Entry 7EJU (electron microscopy, 3.50 A resolution); this record covers chains A and B.

[Chain A]
Protein: RNA-directed RNA polymerase L
Organism: Junin mammarenavirus
Notes: EC 2.7.7.48, 3.1.-.-
Reference sequence: A0A0M4LRT1 (A0A0M4LRT1_JUNIN); residue numbers follow UniProt; this construct covers 1-2210
Chain sequence (2210 residues; numbered 1 to 2210; the number before each row is that of its first residue):
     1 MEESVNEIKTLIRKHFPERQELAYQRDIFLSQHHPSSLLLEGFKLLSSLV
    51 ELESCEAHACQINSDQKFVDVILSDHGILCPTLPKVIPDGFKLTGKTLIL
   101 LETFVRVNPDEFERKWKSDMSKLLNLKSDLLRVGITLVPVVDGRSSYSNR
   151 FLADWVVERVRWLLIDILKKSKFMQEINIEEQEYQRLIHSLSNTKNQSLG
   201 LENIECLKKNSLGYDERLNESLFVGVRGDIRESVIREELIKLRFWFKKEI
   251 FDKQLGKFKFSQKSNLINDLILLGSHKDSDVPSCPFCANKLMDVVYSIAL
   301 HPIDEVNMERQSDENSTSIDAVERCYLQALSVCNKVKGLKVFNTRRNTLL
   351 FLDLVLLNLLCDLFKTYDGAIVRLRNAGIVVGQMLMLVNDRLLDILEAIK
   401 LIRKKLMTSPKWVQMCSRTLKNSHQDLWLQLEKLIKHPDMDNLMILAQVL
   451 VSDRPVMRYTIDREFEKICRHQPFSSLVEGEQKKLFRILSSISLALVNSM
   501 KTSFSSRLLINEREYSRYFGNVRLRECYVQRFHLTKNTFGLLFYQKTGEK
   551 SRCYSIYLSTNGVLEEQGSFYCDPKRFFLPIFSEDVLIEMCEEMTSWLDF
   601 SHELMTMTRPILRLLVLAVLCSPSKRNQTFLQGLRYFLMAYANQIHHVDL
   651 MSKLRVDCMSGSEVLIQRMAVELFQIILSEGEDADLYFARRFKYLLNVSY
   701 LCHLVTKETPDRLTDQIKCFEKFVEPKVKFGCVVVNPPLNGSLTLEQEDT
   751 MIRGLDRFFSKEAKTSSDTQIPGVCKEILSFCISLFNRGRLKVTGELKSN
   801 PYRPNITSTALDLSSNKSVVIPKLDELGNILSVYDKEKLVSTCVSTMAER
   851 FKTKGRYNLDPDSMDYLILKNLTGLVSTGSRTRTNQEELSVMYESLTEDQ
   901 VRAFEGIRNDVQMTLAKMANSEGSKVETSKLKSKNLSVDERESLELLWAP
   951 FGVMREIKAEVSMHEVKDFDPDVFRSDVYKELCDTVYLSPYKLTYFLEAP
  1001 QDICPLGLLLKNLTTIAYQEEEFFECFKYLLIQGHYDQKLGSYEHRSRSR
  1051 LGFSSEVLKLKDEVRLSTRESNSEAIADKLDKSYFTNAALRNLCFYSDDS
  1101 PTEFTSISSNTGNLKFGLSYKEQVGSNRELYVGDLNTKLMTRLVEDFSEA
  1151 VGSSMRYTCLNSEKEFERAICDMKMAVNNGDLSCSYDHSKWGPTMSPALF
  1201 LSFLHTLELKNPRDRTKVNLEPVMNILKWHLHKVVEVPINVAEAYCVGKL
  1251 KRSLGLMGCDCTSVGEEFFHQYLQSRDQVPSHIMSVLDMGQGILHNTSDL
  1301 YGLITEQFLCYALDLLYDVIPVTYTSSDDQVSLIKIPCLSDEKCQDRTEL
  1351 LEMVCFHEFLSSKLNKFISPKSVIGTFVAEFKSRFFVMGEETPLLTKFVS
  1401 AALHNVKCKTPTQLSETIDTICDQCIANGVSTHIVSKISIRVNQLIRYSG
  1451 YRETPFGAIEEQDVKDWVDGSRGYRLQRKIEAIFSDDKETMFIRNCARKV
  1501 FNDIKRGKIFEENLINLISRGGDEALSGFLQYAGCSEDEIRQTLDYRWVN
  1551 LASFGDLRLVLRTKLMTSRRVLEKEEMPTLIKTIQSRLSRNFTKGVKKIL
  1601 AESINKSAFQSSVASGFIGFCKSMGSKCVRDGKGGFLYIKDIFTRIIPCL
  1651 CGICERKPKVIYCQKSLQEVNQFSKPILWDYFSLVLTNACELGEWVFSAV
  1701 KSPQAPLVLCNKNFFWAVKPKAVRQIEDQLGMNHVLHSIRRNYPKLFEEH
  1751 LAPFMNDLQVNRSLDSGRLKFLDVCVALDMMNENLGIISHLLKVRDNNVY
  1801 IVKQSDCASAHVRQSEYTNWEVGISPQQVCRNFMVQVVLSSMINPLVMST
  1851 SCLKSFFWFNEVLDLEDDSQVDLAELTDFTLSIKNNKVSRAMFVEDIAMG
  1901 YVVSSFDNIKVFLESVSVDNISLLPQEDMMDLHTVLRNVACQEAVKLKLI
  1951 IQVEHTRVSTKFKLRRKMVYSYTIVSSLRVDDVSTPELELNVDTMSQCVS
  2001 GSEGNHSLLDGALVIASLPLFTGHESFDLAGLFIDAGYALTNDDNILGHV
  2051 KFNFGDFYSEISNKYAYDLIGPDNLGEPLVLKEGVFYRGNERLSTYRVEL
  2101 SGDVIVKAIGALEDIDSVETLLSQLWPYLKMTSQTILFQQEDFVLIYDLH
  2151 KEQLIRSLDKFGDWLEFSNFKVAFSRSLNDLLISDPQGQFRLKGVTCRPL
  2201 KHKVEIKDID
Disordered / not traced: 174-178, 196-199, 303-319, 461-465, 512-519, 804-819, 877-883, 922-941, 1043-1084, 1252-1264, 1568-1576, 1591-1607, 1759-1764, 1818-2210
Cystine bridges: Cys-1651/Cys-1663, Cys-1690/Cys-1775
Metal / ion sites: Zn2+: Cys-284, Cys-287, His-471; Mg2+: Asp-1187, Glu-1380
From the paper describing this entry:
  - Mg2+ coordination: Asp-1187
  - catalytic residues: Ser-1327 to Asp-1329
  - Zn2+ coordination: Cys-284, Cys-287, His-471
  - conformationally variable residues (loop rearrangement): Ile-677 to Phe-688
  - mutagenesis - Y687A/F1377A, F688A/F1377A: abolished binding to RING finger protein Z (chain B)

[Chain B]
Protein: RING finger protein Z
Organism: Junin mammarenavirus
Reference sequence: Q6IVU5 (Z_JUNIN); residue numbers follow UniProt; this construct covers 1-94
Chain sequence (94 residues; each row starts with the number of its first residue):
     1 MGNCNGASKSNQPDSSRVTQPAAEFRRVAHSSLYGRYNCKCCWFADTNLI
    51 TCNDHYLCLRCHQVMLRNSDLCNICWKPLPTTITVPVEPTAPPP
Disordered / not traced: 1-30, 83-94
Metal / ion sites: Zn2+: Cys-39, Cys-42, Cys-61
Swiss-Prot annotation at these positions:
  - zinc finger: Cys-39 to Cys-75 (RING-type)
  - motif: Pro-89 to Pro-92 (PTAP/PSAP motif)
  - lipidation: Gly-2 (N-myristoyl glycine)
From the paper describing this entry:
  - Zn2+ coordination: Cys-42, Cys-58, Cys-61
  - mutagenesis - R36A (297 +/- 59 nM), R36A/W43A (318 +/- 51 nM), W43A (287 +/- 53 nM): unchanged binding to RNA-directed RNA polymerase L (chain A)

[How chain A and chain B interact]
Contacting residue pairs - 36 pairs, chain A then chain B:
  Lys-263(A) with Phe-44(B)
  Phe-600(A) with Asn-68(B)
  Ala-642(A) with Phe-44(B)
  Glu-682(A) with Arg-60(B), hydrogen bond (backbone-side chain)
  Asp-683(A) with Arg-60(B), salt bridge
  Asp-685(A) with Cys-42(B)
  Leu-686(A) with Cys-41(B), hydrogen bond (backbone-side chain); Cys-42(B), hydrogen bond (backbone-backbone); Arg-60(B); Val-64(B), hydrophobic
  Tyr-687(A) with Cys-41(B); Met-65(B); Asn-68(B); Asn-73(B), hydrogen bond
  Phe-688(A) with Cys-41(B), hydrogen bond (backbone-backbone); Trp-43(B), hydrophobic
  Arg-690(A) with Ile-74(B)
  Val-1177(A) with Arg-36(B), hydrogen bond (backbone-side chain)
  Asn-1178(A) with Gly-35(B)
  Asn-1179(A) with Ser-31(B), hydrogen bond (side chain-backbone); Arg-36(B)
  Gly-1180(A) with Arg-36(B)
  Thr-1376(A) with Arg-36(B), hydrogen bond
  Phe-1377(A) with Arg-36(B); Asn-38(B); Trp-43(B); Phe-44(B), hydrophobic
  Val-1387(A) with Trp-43(B), hydrophobic
  Met-1388(A) with Lys-40(B)
  Gly-1389(A) with Lys-40(B)
  Leu-1709(A) with Ile-74(B)
  Asn-1711(A) with Ile-74(B); Cys-75(B)
  Lys-1712(A) with Ile-74(B)
  Asn-1713(A) with Ile-74(B)
  Phe-1714(A) with Cys-75(B), hydrophobic
Other interface residues (no listed pair), chain A (28 interface residues in all): Tyr-641, Ala-689, Phe-692, Val-1378
Other interface residues (no listed pair), chain B (19 interface residues in all): Ser-32, Cys-39, Cys-61
From the paper, about this interface:
  - residue pairs: Phe-688(A)/Trp-43(B) (hydrophobic contact), Phe-1377(A)/Trp-43(B) (pi stacking), Cys-41(B)/Leu-686(A) (hydrophobic contact), Val-64(B)/Leu-686(A) (hydrophobic contact)
  - interface residues, chain A: Glu-682(A), Leu-686(A), Tyr-687(A), Val-1177(A), Asn-1179(A), Thr-1376(A)
  - interface residues, chain B: Ser-31(B), Arg-36(B), Arg-60(B), Asn-73(B)

[In short]
Chain A and chain B form an interface of 28 and 19 residues respectively, with 8 hydrogen bonds and 1 salt
bridge. Polar pairs include Asp-683(A)/Arg-60(B), Glu-682(A)/Arg-60(B) and Leu-686(A)/Cys-41(B). The authors
report hydrophobic contacts between Phe-688(A) and Trp-43(B), Cys-41(B) and Leu-686(A) and Val-64(B) and
Leu-686(A); pi stacking between Phe-1377(A) and Trp-43(B). From the paper: the catalytic residue Ser-1327(A);
Y687A/F1377A and F688A/F1377A of chain A abolish binding to RING finger protein Z (chain B); 5 substitutions
were tested in all.
Chain A is RNA-directed RNA polymerase L and chain B is RING finger protein Z, both from Junin mammarenavirus;
the structure, Junin virus(JUNV) RNA polymerase L complexed with Z protein, was determined by electron
microscopy.
